Entry 8U6F (X-ray diffraction, 2.69 A resolution); this record covers chains A and B.

Chain A:
Protein: Reverse transcriptase/ribonuclease H
From: Human immunodeficiency virus 1
UniProtKB: P03366 (POL_HV1B1); residues 1-552 here correspond to UniProt positions 600-1151 (UniProt number = residue number + 599)
Chain sequence (554 residues; each row starts with the number of its first residue; numbers below 1 keep their minus sign (Met-1 is residue -1)):
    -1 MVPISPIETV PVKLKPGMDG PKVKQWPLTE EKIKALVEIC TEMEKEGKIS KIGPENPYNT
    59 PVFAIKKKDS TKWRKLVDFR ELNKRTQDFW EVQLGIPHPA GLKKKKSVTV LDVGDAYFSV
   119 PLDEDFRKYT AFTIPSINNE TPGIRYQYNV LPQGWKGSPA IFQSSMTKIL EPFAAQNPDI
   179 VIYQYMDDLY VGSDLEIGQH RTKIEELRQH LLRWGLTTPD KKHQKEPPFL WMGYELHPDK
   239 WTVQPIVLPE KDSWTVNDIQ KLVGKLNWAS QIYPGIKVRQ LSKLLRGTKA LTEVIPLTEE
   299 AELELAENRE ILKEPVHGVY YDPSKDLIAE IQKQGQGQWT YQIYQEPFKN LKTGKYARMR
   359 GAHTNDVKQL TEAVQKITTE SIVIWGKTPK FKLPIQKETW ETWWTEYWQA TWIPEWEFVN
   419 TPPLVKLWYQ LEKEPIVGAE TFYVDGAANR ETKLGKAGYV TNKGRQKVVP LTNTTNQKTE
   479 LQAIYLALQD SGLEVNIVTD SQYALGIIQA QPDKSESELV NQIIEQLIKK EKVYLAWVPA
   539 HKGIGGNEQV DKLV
Not modelled in the structure: 246-249, 287-288, 547-548
Differences from the reference sequence: expression tag (-1 to 0); engineered mutation Ala172 (Lys771 in P03366), Ala173 (Lys772 in P03366), Ser280 (Cys879 in P03366)
Curated features (UniProtKB/Swiss-Prot):
  - region: Phe227 to His235 (RT 'primer grip')
  - motif: Trp398 to Trp414 (Tryptophan repeat motif)
  - binding site (Mg(2+)): Asp110, Asp185, Asp186, Asp443, Glu478, Asp498, Asp549
  - site: Trp401 (Essential for RT p66/p51 heterodimerization), Trp414 (Essential for RT p66/p51 heterodimerization), Phe440, Tyr441 (Cleavage)
Ligand contacts: VU8 (N-{2-[5-chloro-2-(3-chloro-5-cyanophenoxy)phenoxy]ethyl}-N-methylprop-2-enamide): Pro95, Leu100, Lys101, Lys102, Lys103, Lys104, Val106, Val108, Val179, Tyr181, Tyr188, Val189, Gly190, Phe227, Trp229, Leu234, His235, Pro236, Tyr318

Chain B:
Protein: p51 RT
From: Human immunodeficiency virus 1
UniProtKB: P03366 (POL_HV1B1); residues 1-428 here correspond to UniProt positions 600-1027 (UniProt number = residue number + 599)
Chain sequence (428 residues; row label = number of the first residue in the row):
     1 PISPIETVPV KLKPGMDGPK VKQWPLTEEK IKALVEICTE MEKEGKISKI GPENPYNTPV
    61 FAIKKKDSTK WRKLVDFREL NKRTQDFWEV QLGIPHPAGL KKKKSVTVLD VGDAYFSVPL
   121 DEDFRKYTAF TIPSINNETP GIRYQYNVLP QGWKGSPAIF QSSMTKILEP FKKQNPDIVI
   181 YQYMDDLYVG SDLEIGQHRT KIEELRQHLL RWGLTTPDKK HQKEPPFLWM GYELHPDKWT
   241 VQPIVLPEKD SWTVNDIQKL VGKLNWASQI YPGIKVRQLS KLLRGTKALT EVIPLTEEAE
   301 LELAENREIL KEPVHGVYYD PSKDLIAEIQ KQGQGQWTYQ IYQEPFKNLK TGKYARMRGA
   361 HTNDVKQLTE AVQKITTESI VIWGKTPKFK LPIQKETWET WWTEYWQATW IPEWEFVNTP
   421 PLVKLWYQ
Not modelled in the structure: 1-3, 90-93, 214-226, 358-359
Differences from the reference sequence: engineered mutation Ser280 (Cys879 in P03366)
Curated features (UniProtKB/Swiss-Prot):
  - region: Phe227 to His235 (RT 'primer grip')
  - motif: Trp398 to Trp414 (Tryptophan repeat motif)
  - binding site (Mg(2+)): Asp110, Asp185, Asp186
  - site (Essential for RT p66/p51 heterodimerization): Trp401, Trp414

How chain A and chain B interact:
Residue-residue contacts (111; chain A residue first):
  Pro9(A) - Glu53(B)
  Gln85(A) - Glu53(B)  hydrogen bond (side chain-backbone)
  Asp86(A) - Lys20(B)  salt bridge
  Asp86(A) - Glu53(B)
  Phe87(A) - Pro52(B)
  Phe87(A) - Glu53(B)
  Phe87(A) - Pro55(B)
  Trp88(A) - Pro52(B)  hydrogen bond (backbone-backbone)
  Trp88(A) - Asn54(B)
  Trp88(A) - Pro55(B)
  Trp88(A) - Asn57(B)
  Trp88(A) - Thr131(B)
  Trp88(A) - Arg143(B)
  Val90(A) - Pro140(B)  hydrophobic
  Val90(A) - Gly141(B)
  Gly93(A) - Asn137(B)  hydrogen bond (backbone-side chain)
  Ile94(A) - Asn137(B)
  Pro95(A) - Asn136(B)
  Pro95(A) - Asn137(B)
  His96(A) - Asn136(B)  hydrogen bond (backbone-side chain)
  Gly99(A) - Asn136(B)
  Gly99(A) - Glu138(B)
  Leu100(A) - Asn136(B)
  Leu100(A) - Glu138(B)
  Ala158(A) - Pro52(B)
  Ile159(A) - Pro52(B)  hydrophobic
  Ser162(A) - Pro52(B)
  Thr165(A) - Pro140(B)
  Tyr181(A) - Glu138(B)  hydrogen bond
  Gln182(A) - Glu138(B)
  Gln182(A) - Pro140(B)
  Thr369(A) - Thr397(B)
  Gln373(A) - Thr397(B)  hydrogen bond
  Gln373(A) - Thr400(B)
  Gln373(A) - Trp401(B)  hydrogen bond
  Thr376(A) - Thr400(B)
  Thr376(A) - Trp401(B)
  Thr377(A) - Thr400(B)
  Ile380(A) - Pro25(B)  hydrophobic
  Ile380(A) - Leu26(B)
  Ile380(A) - Thr27(B)
  Val381(A) - Pro25(B)  hydrophobic
  Val381(A) - Ile135(B)
  Val381(A) - Asn136(B)  hydrogen bond (backbone-backbone)
  Ile382(A) - Ile135(B)
  Ile382(A) - Asn136(B)
  Trp383(A) - Ile135(B)
  Gly384(A) - Thr27(B)
  Gly384(A) - Glu28(B)  hydrogen bond (backbone-backbone)
  Gly384(A) - Ile135(B)
  Trp402(A) - Lys331(B)  hydrogen bond (backbone-side chain)
  Trp402(A) - His361(B)
  Trp402(A) - Asp364(B)
  Tyr405(A) - Lys331(B)  hydrogen bond (backbone-side chain)
  Trp406(A) - Lys331(B)
  Trp406(A) - Pro392(B)  hydrophobic
  Trp406(A) - Val417(B)
  Trp406(A) - Thr419(B)
  Trp406(A) - Pro420(B)
  Trp406(A) - Pro421(B)
  Gln407(A) - Lys331(B)  hydrogen bond (backbone-side chain)
  Gln407(A) - Asp364(B)
  Gln407(A) - Pro392(B)
  Gln407(A) - Ile393(B)
  Gln407(A) - Gln394(B)  hydrogen bond
  Gln407(A) - Val417(B)  hydrogen bond (side chain-backbone)
  Ala408(A) - Asp364(B)
  Ala408(A) - Pro392(B)  hydrogen bond (backbone-backbone)
  Ala408(A) - Ile393(B)
  Thr409(A) - Asp364(B)  hydrogen bond (backbone-side chain)
  Trp410(A) - Thr362(B)
  Trp410(A) - Asn363(B)
  Trp410(A) - Val365(B)  hydrophobic
  Trp410(A) - Tyr405(B)
  Pro412(A) - Trp401(B)  hydrophobic
  Pro433(A) - Asn255(B)
  Pro433(A) - Thr290(B)
  Val435(A) - Thr290(B)
  Thr439(A) - Ala288(B)
  Thr439(A) - Leu289(B)  hydrogen bond (side chain-backbone)
  Tyr441(A) - Val254(B)
  Tyr441(A) - Gln258(B)
  Tyr441(A) - Thr286(B)
  Tyr441(A) - Lys287(B)  hydrogen bond (side chain-backbone)
  Tyr441(A) - Leu289(B)
  Val458(A) - Thr286(B)
  Thr459(A) - Thr286(B)
  Asn460(A) - Thr286(B)
  Asn460(A) - Ala288(B)
  Asn494(A) - Leu289(B)
  Val496(A) - Gln258(B)
  Val496(A) - Leu289(B)  hydrophobic
  Gln500(A) - Leu422(B)
  Gly504(A) - Pro420(B)
  Tyr532(A) - Asn255(B)  hydrogen bond
  Tyr532(A) - Leu289(B)  hydrophobic
  Trp535(A) - Trp426(B)  hydrophobic
  Val536(A) - Gln258(B)
  Pro537(A) - Gly262(B)
  Pro537(A) - Asn265(B)
  Lys540(A) - Asn265(B)  hydrogen bond
  Lys540(A) - Ser280(B)  hydrogen bond (backbone-side chain)
  Gly541(A) - Ser280(B)
  Gly541(A) - Arg284(B)
  Ile542(A) - Ser280(B)
  Ile542(A) - Leu283(B)  hydrophobic
  Gly543(A) - Leu283(B)  hydrogen bond (backbone-backbone)
  Gly543(A) - Arg284(B)
  Gly543(A) - Gly285(B)  hydrogen bond (backbone-backbone)
  Gly544(A) - Gly285(B)
  Gly544(A) - Thr286(B)
Other interface residues (no listed pair), chain A (63 interface residues in all): Val8, Met357, Thr386, Glu432, Ile434, Gln507, Ala508, Ala534
Other interface residues (no listed pair), chain B (57 interface residues in all): Val261, Val276, Trp337, Leu368, Glu396, Asn418

In short:
63 residues of chain A and 57 residues of chain B are in contact, with 23 hydrogen bonds and 1 salt bridge.
Polar pairs include Asp86(A)-Lys20(B), Gln85(A)-Glu53(B) and Gly93(A)-Asn137(B). Bound to chain A: compound
VU8.
Here chain A is Reverse transcriptase/ribonuclease H and chain B is p51 RT, both from Human immunodeficiency
virus 1. Entry 8U6F (Crystal Structure of HIV-1 Reverse Transcriptase in Complex with
N-(2-(5-chloro-2-(3-chloro-5-cyanophenoxy)phenoxy)ethyl)-N-methylacrylamide (JLJ742), a non-nucleoside
inhibitor) was determined by X-ray diffraction (same publication as 8U69, 8U6A, 8U6B, 8U6C, 8U6D, 8U6E and 14
further entries).
